PDB entry 8YMT | electron microscopy, 2.93 A resolution | chains B and C of the 3 polymer chains in the assembly

== Chain B (and C) ==
Protein: Broad-range thermal receptor 1
Source organism: Scolopendra mutilans
Notes: chain C of this document is another copy of the same molecule, construct and numbering; everything in this record applies to it too
Chain sequence (431 residues; row label = number of the first residue in the row):
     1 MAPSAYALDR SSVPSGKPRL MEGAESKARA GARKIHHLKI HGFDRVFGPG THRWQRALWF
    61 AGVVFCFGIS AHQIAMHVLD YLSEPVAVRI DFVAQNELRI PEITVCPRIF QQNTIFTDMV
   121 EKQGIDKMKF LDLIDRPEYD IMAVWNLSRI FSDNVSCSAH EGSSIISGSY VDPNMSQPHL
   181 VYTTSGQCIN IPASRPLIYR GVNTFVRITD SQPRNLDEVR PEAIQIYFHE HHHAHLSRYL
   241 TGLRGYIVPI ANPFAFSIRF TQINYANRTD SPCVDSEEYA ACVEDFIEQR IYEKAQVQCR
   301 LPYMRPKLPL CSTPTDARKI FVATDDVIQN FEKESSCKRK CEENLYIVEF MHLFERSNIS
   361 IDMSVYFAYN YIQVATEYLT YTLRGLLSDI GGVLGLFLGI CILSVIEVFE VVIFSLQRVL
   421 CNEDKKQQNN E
Unresolved in the structure: 1-52, 415-431
Cystine bridges: Cys-106/Cys-188, Cys-273/Cys-341, Cys-282/Cys-337, Cys-299/Cys-311

== How chain B and chain C interact ==
Residue-residue contacts (68):
  Gln-55(B) with Glu-410(C), hydrogen bond (side chain-backbone); Ile-413(C), hydrogen bond (side chain-backbone); Phe-414(C)
  Leu-58(B) with Glu-410(C)
  Trp-59(B) with Glu-407(C); Glu-410(C)
  Gly-62(B) with Leu-403(C); Ile-406(C); Glu-410(C)
  Cys-66(B) with Leu-403(C), hydrophobic
  His-77(B) with Arg-384(C), hydrogen bond
  Val-88(B) with Ile-90(C); Asp-91(C)
  Ile-90(B) with Ile-90(C), hydrophobic
  Arg-108(B) with Glu-355(C), salt bridge
  Ile-109(B) with Ser-164(C); Ile-165(C); Gly-168(C)
  Gln-111(B) with Ile-166(C); Ser-167(C), hydrogen bond (side chain-backbone)
  Gln-112(B) with Gly-168(C)
  Thr-184(B) with Ile-165(C)
  Glu-222(B) with Glu-355(C)
  Ala-223(B) with Glu-355(C)
  Gln-225(B) with Asn-203(C)
  Gly-242(B) with Asn-203(C)
  Leu-243(B) with Ile-165(C), hydrophobic; Asn-203(C), hydrogen bond (backbone-side chain)
  Arg-244(B) with Val-202(C)
  Gly-245(B) with Val-202(C); Asn-203(C), hydrogen bond (backbone-side chain)
  Tyr-246(B) with Val-202(C); Tyr-369(C), hydrogen bond
  Ile-247(B) with Leu-353(C); Phe-354(C), hydrogen bond (backbone-backbone)
  Val-248(B) with Leu-353(C), hydrophobic
  Pro-249(B) with Leu-353(C); Phe-354(C); Glu-355(C)
  Arg-259(B) with Arg-259(C)
  Ile-263(B) with Phe-92(C), hydrophobic; Tyr-371(C), hydrophobic
  Tyr-265(B) with Tyr-371(C)
  Phe-321(B) with Ile-165(C), hydrophobic; Ile-166(C), hydrophobic
  Asp-325(B) with Ile-165(C); Ile-166(C)
  Ile-328(B) with Ile-165(C), hydrophobic
  Gln-329(B) with Ser-163(C), hydrogen bond (side chain-backbone); Ser-164(C); Tyr-170(C)
  Glu-343(B) with Tyr-371(C), hydrogen bond
  Leu-345(B) with Tyr-371(C), hydrophobic
  Tyr-346(B) with Tyr-369(C)
  Ile-347(B) with Tyr-369(C)
  Val-348(B) with Tyr-369(C), hydrogen bond (backbone-side chain)
  Phe-350(B) with Phe-350(C); Met-351(C), hydrophobic; His-352(C); Leu-353(C), hydrophobic
  Gly-395(B) with Cys-401(C), hydrogen bond (backbone-side chain)
  Leu-396(B) with Gly-391(C); Gly-392(C); Gly-395(C); Ile-402(C)
  Phe-397(B) with Ile-402(C), hydrophobic
  Leu-398(B) with Cys-401(C), hydrogen bond (backbone-side chain); Leu-403(C), hydrophobic
Interface residues without a listed pair, chain B (48 interface residues in all): Val-63, Gln-73, Thr-261, Glu-349, Gln-373, Ala-375, Gly-399
Interface residues without a listed pair, chain C (36 interface residues in all): Gly-201, Ala-368, Ser-388

== Overview ==
48 residues of chain B and 36 residues of chain C are in contact; the contacts include 13 hydrogen bonds and 1
salt bridge. Among the polar pairs are Arg-108(B)/Glu-355(C), Gln-55(B)/Glu-410(C) and Gln-55(B)/Ile-413(C).
Both chains are Broad-range thermal receptor 1 (Scolopendra mutilans). Entry 8YMT (Structure of BRTNaC1 at low
pH with testosterone) was determined by electron microscopy together with 8YMR, 8YMS, 8YMU, 8YMW and 8YMX from
the same study.
